5HRO - chains A and B of the 3 polymer chains in the assembly; structure by X-ray diffraction, 2.75 A resolution.

Chain A:
Molecule: HIV-1 reverse transcriptase P66 subunit
Organism: Human immunodeficiency virus type 1 group M subtype B (isolate BH10)
Notes: EC 2.7.7.49
UniProt: P03366 (POL_HV1B1); residues 1-555 here correspond to UniProt positions 600-1154 (UniProt number = residue number + 599)
Chain sequence (555 residues; numbered 1 to 555; the number before each row is that of its first residue):
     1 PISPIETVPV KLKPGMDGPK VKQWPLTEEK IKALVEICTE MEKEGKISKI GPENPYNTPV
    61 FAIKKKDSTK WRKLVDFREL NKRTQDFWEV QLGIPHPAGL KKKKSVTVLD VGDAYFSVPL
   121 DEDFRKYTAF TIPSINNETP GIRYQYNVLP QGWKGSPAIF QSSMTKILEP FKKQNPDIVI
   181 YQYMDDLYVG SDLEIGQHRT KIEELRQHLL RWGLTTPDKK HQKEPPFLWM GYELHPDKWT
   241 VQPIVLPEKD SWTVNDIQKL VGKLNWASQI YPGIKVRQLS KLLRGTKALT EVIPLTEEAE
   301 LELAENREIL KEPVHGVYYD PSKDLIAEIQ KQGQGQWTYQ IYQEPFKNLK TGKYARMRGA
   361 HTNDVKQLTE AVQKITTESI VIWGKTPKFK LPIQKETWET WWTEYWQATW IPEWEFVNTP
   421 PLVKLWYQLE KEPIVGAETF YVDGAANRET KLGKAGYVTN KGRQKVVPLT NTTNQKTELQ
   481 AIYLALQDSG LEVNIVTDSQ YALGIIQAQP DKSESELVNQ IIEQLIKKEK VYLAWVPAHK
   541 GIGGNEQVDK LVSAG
Unresolved in the structure: 1-3, 555
Sequence notes: engineered mutation Ser280 (Cys879 in P03366)
Ion coordination: Mg2+ site 1: Asp110, Val111, Asp185 (together with 3JY); Mg2+ site 2: Asp110, Asp185, Asp186 (together with 3JY) (shared with 1 residue of chain E); Mg2+ site 3: Asp443, Asp549
Residues lining bound ligands: 3JY ([(1R)-2-methoxy-1-{[(1S,3R)-3-(5-methyl-2,4-dioxo-3,4-dihydropyrimidin-1(2H)-yl)cyclopentyl]oxy}-2-oxoethyl]phosphonic acid): Lys65, Arg72, Asp110, Val111, Asp113, Ala114, Tyr115, Gln151, Met184, Asp185, Asp186, Lys220
Curated features (UniProtKB/Swiss-Prot):
  - region: Phe227 to His235 (RT 'primer grip')
  - motif: Trp398 to Trp414 (Tryptophan repeat motif)
  - binding site (Mg(2+)): Asp110, Asp185, Asp186, Asp443, Glu478, Asp498, Asp549
  - site: Trp401 (Essential for RT p66/p51 heterodimerization), Trp414 (Essential for RT p66/p51 heterodimerization), Phe440, Tyr441 (Cleavage)

Chain B:
Molecule: HIV-1 reverse transcriptase P51 subunit
Organism: Human immunodeficiency virus type 1 group M subtype B (isolate BH10)
Notes: EC 2.7.7.49
UniProt: P03366 (POL_HV1B1); residues 1-428 here correspond to UniProt positions 600-1027 (UniProt number = residue number + 599)
Chain sequence (444 residues; row label = number of the first residue in the row; numbers below 1 keep their minus sign (Met-15 is residue -15)):
   -15 MAHHHHHHAL EVLFQGPISP IETVPVKLKP GMDGPKVKQW PLTEEKIKAL VEICTEMEKE
    45 GKISKIGPEN PYNTPVFAIK KKDSTKWRKL VDFRELNKRT QDFWEVQLGI PHPAGLKKKK
   105 SVTVLDVGDA YFSVPLDEDF RKYTAFTIPS INNETPGIRY QYNVLPQGWK GSPAIFQSSM
   165 TKILEPFKKQ NPDIVIYQYM DDLYVGSDLE IGQHRTKIEE LRQHLLRWGL TTPDKKHQKE
   225 PPFLWMGYEL HPDKWTVQPI VLPEKDSWTV NDIQKLVGKL NWASQIYPGI KVRQLSKLLR
   285 GTKALTEVIP LTEEAELELA ENREILKEPV HGVYYDPSKD LIAEIQKQGQ GQWTYQIYQE
   345 PFKNLKTGKY ARMRGAHTND VKQLTEAVQK ITTESIVIWG KTPKFKLPIQ KETWETWWTE
   405 YWQATWIPEW EFVNTPPLVK LWYQ
Unresolved in the structure: -15 to 3, 218-230
Sequence notes: initiating methionine (-15); expression tag (-14 to 0); engineered mutation Ser280 (Cys879 in P03366)
Curated features (UniProtKB/Swiss-Prot):
  - region: Phe227 to His235 (RT 'primer grip')
  - motif: Trp398 to Trp414 (Tryptophan repeat motif)
  - binding site (Mg(2+)): Asp110, Asp185, Asp186
  - site (Essential for RT p66/p51 heterodimerization): Trp401, Trp414

Chain A / chain B interface:
Pairs across the interface (123):
  Val8(A) - Glu53(B)
  Pro9(A) - Glu53(B)
  Gln85(A) - Glu53(B)  hydrogen bond (side chain-backbone)
  Asp86(A) - Lys20(B)  salt bridge
  Asp86(A) - Pro55(B)
  Phe87(A) - Pro52(B)
  Trp88(A) - Lys20(B)
  Trp88(A) - Val21(B)
  Trp88(A) - Lys22(B)
  Trp88(A) - Pro52(B)  hydrogen bond (backbone-backbone)
  Trp88(A) - Asn54(B)
  Trp88(A) - Pro55(B)
  Trp88(A) - Asn57(B)
  Trp88(A) - Thr131(B)
  Trp88(A) - Arg143(B)
  Val90(A) - Pro140(B)
  Val90(A) - Gly141(B)  hydrogen bond (backbone-backbone)
  Val90(A) - Arg143(B)
  Gln91(A) - Pro140(B)
  Leu92(A) - Thr131(B)
  Leu92(A) - Asn137(B)
  Gly93(A) - Asn137(B)  hydrogen bond (backbone-side chain)
  Ile94(A) - Asn137(B)
  Pro95(A) - Asn136(B)
  Pro95(A) - Asn137(B)
  His96(A) - Asn136(B)  hydrogen bond (backbone-side chain)
  Gly99(A) - Asn136(B)
  Leu100(A) - Asn136(B)
  Ala158(A) - Pro52(B)
  Ser162(A) - Pro52(B)
  Glu169(A) - Lys49(B)  salt bridge
  Lys172(A) - Thr139(B)
  Val179(A) - Glu138(B)
  Ile180(A) - Glu138(B)
  Tyr181(A) - Asn136(B)  hydrogen bond
  Tyr181(A) - Glu138(B)
  Gln182(A) - Glu138(B)  hydrogen bond (backbone-backbone)
  Gln182(A) - Pro140(B)
  Arg358(A) - Glu396(B)  salt bridge
  Gln373(A) - Glu396(B)
  Gln373(A) - Thr397(B)  hydrogen bond
  Gln373(A) - Thr400(B)
  Thr376(A) - Trp401(B)
  Ile380(A) - Leu26(B)
  Ile380(A) - Thr27(B)
  Val381(A) - Pro25(B)  hydrophobic
  Val381(A) - Asn136(B)  hydrogen bond (backbone-backbone)
  Ile382(A) - Ile135(B)
  Ile382(A) - Asn136(B)
  Trp383(A) - Ile135(B)
  Gly384(A) - Thr27(B)
  Gly384(A) - Glu28(B)  hydrogen bond (backbone-backbone)
  Gly384(A) - Ile135(B)
  Trp402(A) - Lys331(B)  hydrogen bond (backbone-side chain)
  Trp402(A) - His361(B)
  Trp402(A) - Thr362(B)
  Trp402(A) - Asp364(B)
  Tyr405(A) - Lys331(B)  hydrogen bond (backbone-side chain)
  Tyr405(A) - Asn418(B)
  Trp406(A) - Lys331(B)
  Trp406(A) - Asn418(B)  hydrogen bond
  Trp406(A) - Thr419(B)
  Trp406(A) - Pro420(B)  hydrophobic
  Trp406(A) - Pro421(B)
  Gln407(A) - Lys331(B)  hydrogen bond (backbone-side chain)
  Gln407(A) - Asp364(B)
  Gln407(A) - Pro392(B)
  Gln407(A) - Ile393(B)
  Gln407(A) - Gln394(B)
  Gln407(A) - Val417(B)  hydrogen bond (side chain-backbone)
  Gln407(A) - Asn418(B)  hydrogen bond
  Ala408(A) - Asp364(B)
  Ala408(A) - Pro392(B)  hydrogen bond (backbone-backbone)
  Ala408(A) - Ile393(B)
  Thr409(A) - Asp364(B)  hydrogen bond (backbone-side chain)
  Trp410(A) - Thr362(B)
  Trp410(A) - Asn363(B)
  Trp410(A) - Val365(B)  hydrophobic
  Trp410(A) - Trp401(B)  hydrophobic
  Trp410(A) - Tyr405(B)
  Pro412(A) - Trp401(B)  hydrophobic
  Glu432(A) - Lys259(B)  salt bridge
  Pro433(A) - Asn255(B)
  Pro433(A) - Leu289(B)  hydrophobic
  Pro433(A) - Thr290(B)
  Ile434(A) - Thr290(B)
  Val435(A) - Thr290(B)
  Thr439(A) - Lys287(B)
  Thr439(A) - Ala288(B)
  Thr439(A) - Leu289(B)  hydrogen bond (side chain-backbone)
  Tyr441(A) - Val254(B)
  Tyr441(A) - Gln258(B)  hydrogen bond
  Tyr441(A) - Thr286(B)
  Tyr441(A) - Lys287(B)  hydrogen bond (side chain-backbone)
  Val458(A) - Thr286(B)
  Thr459(A) - Thr286(B)
  Asn460(A) - Thr286(B)
  Asn460(A) - Lys287(B)
  Asn460(A) - Ala288(B)
  Asn494(A) - Leu289(B)
  Val496(A) - Gln258(B)
  Val496(A) - Leu289(B)  hydrophobic
  Gln500(A) - Leu422(B)
  Gly504(A) - Pro420(B)
  Tyr532(A) - Asn255(B)  hydrogen bond
  Tyr532(A) - Lys259(B)  hydrogen bond
  Tyr532(A) - Leu289(B)  hydrophobic
  Ala534(A) - Asn255(B)
  Trp535(A) - Leu422(B)  hydrophobic
  Val536(A) - Gln258(B)
  Pro537(A) - Gly262(B)
  Pro537(A) - Asn265(B)
  Lys540(A) - Asn265(B)
  Lys540(A) - Ser280(B)  hydrogen bond (backbone-side chain)
  Ile542(A) - Val261(B)  hydrophobic
  Ile542(A) - Leu283(B)  hydrophobic
  Gly543(A) - Leu283(B)  hydrogen bond (backbone-backbone)
  Gly543(A) - Gly285(B)
  Gly544(A) - Gly285(B)  hydrogen bond (backbone-backbone)
  Gly544(A) - Thr286(B)
  Gln547(A) - Arg284(B)  hydrogen bond (side chain-backbone)
  Gln547(A) - Gly285(B)
  Gln547(A) - Thr286(B)
Other interface residues (no listed pair), chain A (71 interface residues in all): Ile159, Thr165, Thr377, Thr386, Thr403, Lys431, Gly436, Gln507, Gly541
Other interface residues (no listed pair), chain B (62 interface residues in all): Gly51, Pro133, Trp337, Leu368

Summary:
The interface between chain A and chain B involves 71 residues on one side and 62 on the other, with 27
hydrogen bonds and 4 salt bridges. Among the polar pairs are Asp86(A)-Lys20(B), Glu169(A)-Lys49(B) and
Arg358(A)-Glu396(B). Chain A binds compound 3JY.
Here chain A is HIV-1 reverse transcriptase P66 subunit and chain B is HIV-1 reverse transcriptase P51
subunit, both from Human immunodeficiency virus type 1 group M subtype B (isolate BH10). Entry 5HRO (STRUCTURE
OF HIV-1 REVERSE TRANSCRIPTASE In COMPLEX WITH A DNA aptamer and an Alpha-carboxy nucleoside phosphonate ...)
was determined by X-ray diffraction together with 5HP1, 5I3U and 5I42 from the same study.
